4WFE - chains B and F of the 6 polymer chains in the assembly; structure by X-ray diffraction, 2.50 A resolution.

# Chain B
Name: Potassium channel subfamily K member 4
From: Homo sapiens
UniProt: Q9NYG8 (KCNK4_HUMAN), isoform Q9NYG8-2; numbering as in UniProt (aligned over 1-290)
Sequence (299 residues; each row starts with the number of its first residue):
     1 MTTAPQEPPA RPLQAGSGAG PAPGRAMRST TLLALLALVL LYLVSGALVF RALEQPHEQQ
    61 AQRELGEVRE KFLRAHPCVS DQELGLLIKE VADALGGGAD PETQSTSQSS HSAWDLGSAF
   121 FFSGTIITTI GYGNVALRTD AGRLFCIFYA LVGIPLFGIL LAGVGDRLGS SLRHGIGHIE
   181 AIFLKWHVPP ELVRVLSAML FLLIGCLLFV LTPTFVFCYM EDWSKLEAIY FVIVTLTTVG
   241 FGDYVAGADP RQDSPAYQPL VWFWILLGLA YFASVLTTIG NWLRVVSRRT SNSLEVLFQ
Not modelled in the structure: 1-27, 106-109, 287-299
Differences from the reference sequence: engineered mutation Gln104 (Asn in Q9NYG8), Gln108 (Asn in Q9NYG8); expression tag (291-299)
Ion coordination: Ca2+: Glu58 (shared with 2 residues of chain A); K+ site 1: Thr129, Ile130, Thr238, Val239 (shared with 4 residues of chain A); K+ site 2: Thr129, Thr238 (shared with 2 residues of chain A); K+ site 3: Ile130, Gly131, Val239, Gly240 (shared with 4 residues of chain A); K+ site 4: Gly131, Tyr132, Gly240, Phe241 (shared with 4 residues of chain A)
From the paper describing this entry:
  - conformationally variable residues (helix shift): Gly268

# Chain F
Name: Anti-traak antibody 13E9 fab fragment light chain
From: Mus musculus
Notes: antibody fragment or engineered binder
Sequence (211 residues; each row starts with the number of its first residue):
     1 QIVLTQSPAI MSASPGEKVT MTCSASSSVS YMHWYQQKSG TSPKRWIYDT SKLASGVPAR
    61 FSGSGSGTSY SLTISSMEAE DAATYYCQQW SNSPPTFGAG AKLELKRADA APTVSIFPPS
   121 SEQLTSGGAS VVCFLNNFYP KDINVKWKID GSERQNGVLN SWTDQDSKDS TYSMSSTLTL
   181 TKDEYERHNS YTCEATHKTS TSPIVKSFNR N
Disulfides: Cys23-Cys87, Cys133-Cys193

# Chain B / chain F interface
Pairs across the interface (10; chain B residue first):
  Arg69(B) with Ser91(F)
  Glu70(B) with Ser30(F), hydrogen bond; Tyr31(F); Ser91(F), hydrogen bond
  Arg74(B) with Tyr31(F); Asp49(F), salt bridge
  Asp81(B) with Trp90(F); Ser93(F), hydrogen bond
  Gln82(B) with Trp90(F); Ser93(F), hydrogen bond
Interface residues without a listed pair, chain F (8 interface residues in all): His33, Asn92

# Overview
The interface between chain B and chain F involves 5 residues on one side and 8 on the other; the contacts
include 4 hydrogen bonds and 1 salt bridge. Polar contacts include Arg74(B)-Asp49(F), Glu70(B)-Ser30(F) and
Glu70(B)-Ser91(F). Thr129(B), Ile130(B), Thr238(B) and Val239(B) form the K+ site 1. The paper reports
conformational variability at Gly268(B).
Here chain B is Potassium channel subfamily K member 4 (Homo sapiens) and chain F is Anti-traak antibody 13E9
fab fragment light chain (Mus musculus). Entry 4WFE (Human TRAAK K+ channel in a K+ bound conductive
conformation) was determined by X-ray diffraction (same publication as 4WFF, 4WFG and 4WFH).
